Entry 3LCN (X-ray diffraction, 2.00 A resolution); this record covers chains A and C.

Chain A:
Name: Nuclear polyadenylated RNA-binding protein NAB2
Organism: Saccharomyces cerevisiae
Notes: fragment: sequence database residues 1-105
Reference sequence: P32505 (NAB2_YEAST); residue numbers follow UniProt; this construct covers 1-105
Sequence (105 residues; row label = number of the first residue in the row):
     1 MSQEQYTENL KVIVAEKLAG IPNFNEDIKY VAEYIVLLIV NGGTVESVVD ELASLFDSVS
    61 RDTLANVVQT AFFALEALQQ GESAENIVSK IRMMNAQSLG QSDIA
Disordered / not traced: 1-4, 101-105
Ion coordination: Zn2+ site 1: Glu46, Asp50 (shared with 1 residue of chain B); Zn2+ site 2: Asp62 (shared with 2 residues of chain B); Zn2+ site 3: Glu76 (shared with 1 residue of chain B)
What the authors report for this chain:
  - conformationally variable residues (side-chain flip): Phe24 (proposed by the authors, not directly observed)
  - mutagenesis - L55W, F56D: unchanged binding to mRNA transport factor GFD1 (chain C)
  - mutagenesis - Y34A: unchanged stability
  - mutagenesis - Y34A: unchanged growth
  - mutagenesis - Y34A: decreased growth in response to rat8-2 (dbp5)
  - mutagenesis - L55W, F56D: unchanged growth in response to rat8-2 (dbp5)
  - mutagenesis - Y34A: unchanged expression
  - mutagenesis - Y34A (6-fold): increased localization to rat8-2 (dbp5)

Chain C:
Name: mRNA transport factor GFD1
Organism: Saccharomyces cerevisiae
Notes: fragment: sequence database residues 123-151
Reference sequence: Q04839 (GFD1_YEAST); residues 123-151 here = UniProt positions 123-151
Sequence (29 residues; numbered 123 to 151; the number before each row is that of its first residue):
   123 KQDTASKMKL LKKKIEEQRE ILQKTHHKN
Disordered / not traced: 123-125, 151
What the authors report for this chain:
  - conformationally variable residues (order/disorder transition): Thr126 to Lys150

Chain A / chain C interface:
Residue-residue contacts (27):
  Glu26(A) with Lys129(C)
  Asp27(A) with Met130(C)
  Tyr30(A) with Met130(C), hydrophobic; Leu133(C), hydrophobic; Lys134(C); Ile137(C)
  Val31(A) with Leu133(C), hydrophobic
  Glu33(A) with Ile137(C); Arg141(C), salt bridge
  Tyr34(A) with Leu133(C), hydrophobic; Lys136(C); Ile137(C), hydrophobic; Gln140(C)
  Leu37(A) with Ile137(C), hydrophobic; Gln140(C); Arg141(C); Leu144(C), hydrophobic
  Leu38(A) with Gln140(C)
  Val40(A) with Leu144(C), hydrophobic
  Asn41(A) with Gln140(C), hydrogen bond; Ile143(C); Leu144(C)
  Glu51(A) with Lys136(C), salt bridge
  Leu55(A) with Lys129(C), hydrogen bond (backbone-side chain); Leu132(C), hydrophobic; Leu133(C), hydrophobic
  Asp57(A) with Lys129(C), salt bridge
Interface residues without a listed pair, chain A (14 interface residues in all): Phe56
The authors on this interface:
  - pairs named by the authors: Tyr30(A)-Lys134(C), Glu33(A)-Arg141(C) (salt bridge), Asn41(A)-Gln140(C) (hydrogen bond), Glu51(A)-Lys136(C) (salt bridge), Asp57(A)-Lys129(C) (salt bridge)
  - interface residues, chain A: Glu26(A), Tyr30(A), Val31(A), Glu33(A), Tyr34(A), Leu37(A), Leu38(A), Val40(A), Asn41(A), Leu55(A), Phe56(A)
  - hot spots on chain A (mutagenesis) - Y34A: abolished binding to mRNA transport factor GFD1 (chain C)
  - interface residues, chain C: Lys129(C), Leu133(C), Lys134(C), Lys136(C), Ile137(C), Gln140(C), Arg141(C), Leu144(C)

Overview:
Chain A and chain C form an interface of 14 and 11 residues respectively, with 2 hydrogen bonds and 3 salt
bridges. Polar contacts include Glu33(A)-Arg141(C), Glu51(A)-Lys136(C) and Asp57(A)-Lys129(C). The authors
report a contact between Tyr30(A) and Lys134(C); salt bridges between Glu33(A) and Arg141(C), Glu51(A) and
Lys136(C) and Asp57(A) and Lys129(C); a hydrogen bond between Asn41(A) and Gln140(C). From the paper: Y34A of
chain A reduces growth in response to rat8-2 (dbp5); interface residues Glu26(A), Tyr30(A) and Lys129(C) among
others; 3 substitutions were tested in all.
Here chain A is Nuclear polyadenylated RNA-binding protein NAB2 and chain C is mRNA transport factor GFD1,
both from Saccharomyces cerevisiae. Entry 3LCN (Nab2:Gfd1 complex) was determined by X-ray diffraction.
